3ZTC - chains B and C of the 3 polymer chains in the assembly; structure by X-ray diffraction, 2.65 A resolution.

[Chain B]
Protein: Transcription elongation factor B polypeptide 1
From: Homo sapiens
UniProtKB: Q15369 (ELOC_HUMAN); residues 17-112 here = UniProt positions 17-112
Chain sequence (97 residues; row label = number of the first residue in the row):
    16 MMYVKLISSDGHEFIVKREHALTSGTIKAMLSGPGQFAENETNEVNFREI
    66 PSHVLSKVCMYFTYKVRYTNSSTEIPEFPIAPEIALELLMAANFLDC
Not modelled in the structure: 16, 48-57
Sequence notes: cloning artifact (16)

[Chain C]
Protein: Von hippel-lindau disease tumor suppressor
From: Homo sapiens
UniProtKB: P40337 (VHL_HUMAN); residues 54-213 here = UniProt positions 54-213
Chain sequence (163 residues; row label = number of the first residue in the row):
    51 GSHMEAGRPRPVLRSVNSREPSQVIFCNRSPRVVLPVWLNFDGEPQPYPT
   101 LPPGTGRRIHSYRGHLWLFRDAGTHDGLLVNQTELFVPSLNVDGQPIFAN
   151 ITLPVYTLKERCLQVVRSLVKPENYRRLDIVRSLYEDLEDHPNVQKDLER
   201 LTQERIAHQRMGD
Not modelled in the structure: 51-62, 142, 205-213
Sequence notes: expression tag (51-53)
Residues lining bound ligands: TR0 ((4R)-N-(biphenyl-4-ylmethyl)-4-hydroxy-1-[(3-methylisoxazol-5-yl)acetyl]-L-prolinamide): Asn67, Arg69, Phe76, Pro86, Trp88, Phe91, Tyr98, Pro99, Arg107, Ile109, His110, Ser111, Tyr112, His115, Trp117
Curated features (UniProtKB/Swiss-Prot):
  - region: Thr157 to Val166 (Interaction with Elongin BC complex)
  - natural variant: Leu63 (L63P: In PCC), Arg64 (R64P: In PCC), Ser65 (S65A: In PCC; S65L: In VHLD; S65W: In VHLD), Val66 to Gln73 (deletion: In VHLD), Ser68 (S68W: In PCC and VHLD), Glu70 (E70K: In VHLD), Val74 (V74G: In VHLD), Ile75 (deletion: In VHLD), Phe76 (F76I: In VHLD; F76L: In VHLD; F76S: In VHLD; deletion: In VHLD), Asn78 (N78H: In VHLD; N78S: In VHLD; N78T: In VHLD), Arg79 (R79P: In VHLD), Ser80 (S80I: In VHLD; S80N: In PCC and VHLD; S80R: In VHLD), 64 further natural variant entries in UniProt
  - mutagenesis: Tyr98 (Y98N: No interaction with HIF1A. No HIF1A degradation)
What the authors report for this chain:
  - binding site for TR0: Tyr98, Arg107, His110, Ser111, Tyr112, His115
  - conformationally variable residues (side-chain flip): Arg107

[Chain B / chain C interface]
Pairs across the interface (32):
  Tyr76(B) - Tyr156(C)  hydrogen bond (side chain-backbone)
  Tyr76(B) - Thr157(C)
  Tyr76(B) - Leu158(C)  hydrogen bond (side chain-backbone)
  Tyr79(B) - Val155(C)  hydrophobic
  Tyr83(B) - Val155(C)
  Thr84(B) - Val155(C)
  Ser86(B) - Gln132(C)  hydrogen bond (backbone-side chain)
  Ser87(B) - Gln132(C)  hydrogen bond (backbone-side chain)
  Glu89(B) - Arg79(C)
  Ile90(B) - Leu153(C)
  Pro91(B) - Leu153(C)
  Glu92(B) - Arg82(C)  salt bridge
  Glu92(B) - Leu153(C)
  Glu92(B) - Arg161(C)  salt bridge
  Phe93(B) - Leu158(C)  hydrophobic
  Phe93(B) - Arg161(C)  hydrogen bond (backbone-side chain)
  Ile95(B) - Cys162(C)  hydrophobic
  Ala100(B) - Val166(C)  hydrophobic
  Leu101(B) - Val166(C)  hydrophobic
  Leu103(B) - Leu158(C)  hydrophobic
  Leu103(B) - Cys162(C)  hydrophobic
  Leu104(B) - Cys162(C)
  Leu104(B) - Leu184(C)  hydrophobic
  Met105(B) - Ile180(C)  hydrophobic
  Met105(B) - Leu184(C)  hydrophobic
  Ala107(B) - Leu158(C)  hydrophobic
  Ala107(B) - Lys159(C)
  Asn108(B) - Lys159(C)  hydrogen bond
  Asn108(B) - Leu184(C)
  Cys112(B) - Thr157(C)
  Cys112(B) - Leu158(C)  hydrogen bond (backbone-backbone)
  Cys112(B) - Lys159(C)  hydrogen bond (backbone-backbone)
Interface residues without a listed pair, chain B (23 interface residues in all): Val73, Lys80, Pro97
Interface residues without a listed pair, chain C (19 interface residues in all): Ser80, Pro154, Leu163, Val165, Leu169

[Overview]
Chain B and chain C form an interface of 23 and 19 residues respectively, with 8 hydrogen bonds and 2 salt
bridges. Polar pairs include Glu92(B)-Arg82(C), Glu92(B)-Arg161(C) and Tyr76(B)-Tyr156(C). Chain C binds
compound TR0. From the paper: a binding site for TR0 at Tyr98(C), Arg107(C) and His110(C) among others;
conformational variability at Arg107(C).
Chain B is Transcription elongation factor B polypeptide 1 and chain C is Von hippel-lindau disease tumor
suppressor, both from Homo sapiens; the structure, pVHL54-213-EloB-EloC complex _
(2S,4R)-N-((1,1'-biphenyl)-4-ylmethyl)- 4-hydroxy-1-(2-(3-methylisoxazol-5-yl)acetyl)pyrrolidine-2-
carboxamide, was determined by X-ray diffraction together with 4AJY, 4AWJ and 3ZTD from the same study.
